Entry 3ZVZ (X-ray diffraction, 1.45 A resolution); this record covers chain B.

== Chain B ==
Molecule: E3 ubiquitin-protein ligase UHRF1
From: Homo sapiens
Notes: EC 6.3.2.-; fragment: phd finger, residues 314-367
Reference sequence: Q96T88 (UHRF1_HUMAN); residues 314-367 here = UniProt positions 314-367
Chain sequence (57 residues; row label = number of the first residue in the row):
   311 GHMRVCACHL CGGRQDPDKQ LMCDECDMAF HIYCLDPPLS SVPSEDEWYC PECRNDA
Not modelled in the structure: 366-367
Construct notes: expression tag (311-313)
Ion coordination: Zn2+ site 1: C318, C321, H341, C344; Zn2+ site 2: C333, C336, C360, C363
Curated features (UniProtKB/Swiss-Prot):
  - region (Histone H3R2me0 binding): C333 to D337, P353 to E355
  - site: C316 (Histone H3K4me0 binding), P327 (Histone H3R2me0 binding), Q330 (Histone H3R2me0 binding)
  - mutagenesis: Q330 (Q330A/K: Does not affect ability to bind histone H3 peptide), D334 to E335 (Abolishes binding to histone H3), D334 (D334A: Impaired binding to histone H3), D337 (D337A: Impaired binding to histone H3)
Reported in the primary citation:
  - conformationally variable residues (loop rearrangement, side-chain flip): R314 to C316, P353 to W358

== In short ==
C318, C321, H341 and C344 form the Zn2+ site 1. C333, C336, C360 and C363 coordinate Zn2+ site 2. Curated
annotation (UniProt) lists 4 mutagenesis sites. The paper reports conformational variability at R314 and P353.
Chain B is E3 ubiquitin-protein ligase UHRF1 (Homo sapiens); the structure, PHD finger of human UHRF1, was
determined by X-ray diffraction (same publication as 3ZVY).
